4DV2 - chains A and P of the 21 polymer chains in the assembly; structure by X-ray diffraction, 3.65 A resolution.

== Chain A ==
Molecule: 16S rRNA
Source organism: Thermus thermophilus
Sequence (1522 nucleotides; numbered 0 to 1544 plus 19 insertion-coded residues; 42 numbers in that range are skipped by the numbering (no residue carries them; nothing is unmodelled there); the number before each row is that of its first residue; a row labelled like 190A-190L holds insertion residues (190A, then the next letters in order); numbering starts at 0):
     0 UUUGUUGGAG AGUUUGAUCC UGGCUCAGGG UGAACGCUGG CGGCGUGCCU AAGACAUGCA
    60 AGUCGUGCGG G
    73 CCGCGGGGUU UU
    88 ACUCCG
    95 UGGUC
   101 AGCGGCGGAC GGGUGAGUAA CGCGUGGGU
  129A G
   130 ACCUACCCGG AAGAGGGGGA CAACCCGGGG AAACUCGGGC UAAUCCCCCA UGUGGACCCG
   190 C
190A-190L CCCUUGGGGUGU
   191 GUCCAAAGGG CUUU
   216 GCCCGCUUCC GGAUGGGCCC GCGUCCCAUC AGCUAGUUGG UGGGGUAAUG GCCCACCAAG
   276 GCGACGACGG GUAGCCGGUC UGAGAGGAUG GCCGGCCACA GGGGCACUGA GACACGGGCC
   336 CCACUCCUAC GGGAGGCAGC AGUUAGGAAU CUUCCGCAAU GGGCGCAAGC CUGACGGAGC
   396 GACGCCGCUU GGAGGAAGAA GCCCUUCGGG GUGUAAACUC CUGAA
   442 CCCGGGACGA AACCCCCGAC GA
   474 GGGGACUGAC GGUACCGGG
   494 GUAAUAGCGC CGGCCAACUC CGUGCCAGCA GCCGCGGUAA UACGGAGGGC GCGAGCGUUA
   554 CCCGGAUUCA CUGGGCGUAA AGGGCGUGUA GGCGGCCUGG GGCGUCCCAU GUGAAAGACC
   614 ACGGCUCAAC CGUGGGGGAG CGUGGGAUAC GCUCAGGCUA GACGGUGGGA GAGGGUGGUG
   674 GAAUUCCCGG AGUAGCGGUG AAAUGCGCAG AUACCGGGAG GAACGCCGAU GGCGAAGGCA
   734 GCCACCUGGU CCACCCGUGA CGCUGAGGCG CGAAAGCGUG GGGAGCAAAC CGGAUUAGAU
   794 ACCCGGGUAG UCCACGCCCU AAACGAUGCG CGCUAGGUCU CUGGGUCU
   848 CCUGGGGGCC GAAGCUAACG CGUUAAGCGC GCCGCCUGGG GAGUACGGCC GCAAGGCUGA
   908 AACUAAAAGG AAUUGACGGG GGCCCGCACA AGCGGUGGAG CAUGUGGUUU AAUUCGAAGX
   968 AACGCGAAGA ACCUUACCAG GCCUUGACAU GCUAGG
 1003A G
  1004 AACCCGGGUG AAAGCCUGGG GUGCCCC
1030A-1030D GCGA
  1031 GGGGAGCCCU AGCACAGGUG CUGCAUGGCC GUCGUCAGCU CGUGCCGUGA GGUGUUGGGU
  1091 UAAGUCCCGC AACGAGCGCA ACCCCCGCCG UUAGUUGCCA GCGGUUCGGC CGGGCACUCU
  1151 AACGGGACUG CCCGCGAAA
  1171 GCGGGAGGAA GGAGGGGACG ACGUCUGGUC AGCAUGGCCC UUACGGCCUG GGCGACACAC
  1231 GUGCUACAAU GCCCACUACA AAGCGAUGCC ACCCGGCAAC GGGGAGCUAA UCGCAAAAAG
  1291 GUGGGCCCAG UUCGGAUUGG GGUCUGCAAC CCGACCCCAU GAAGCCGGAA UCGCUAGUAA
  1351 UCGCGGAUCA G
 1361A C
  1362 CAUGCCGCGG UGAAUACGUU CCCGGGCCUU GUACACACXG CCXGUXACGC CAUGGGAGCG
  1422 GGCUCUACCC GAAGUCGCCG GG
  1446 AGCCUACGGG
  1459 CAGGCGCCGA GGGUAGGGCC CGUGACUGGG GCGAAGUCGU AACAAGGUAG CUGUACCGGA
  1519 AGGUGCGGCU GGAUCCACUC CUUUCU
Not modelled in the structure: 0-4, 1534-1538
Modified positions: PSU (pseudouridine-5'-monophosphate) at position 516, 7MG (7N-methyl-8-hydroguanosine-5'-monophosphate) at position 527, M2G (N2-dimethylguanosine-5'-monophosphate) at position 966, 5MC (5-methylcytidine-5'-monophosphate) at position 967, 2MG (2N-methylguanosine-5'-monophosphate) at position 1207, 5MC (5-methylcytidine-5'-monophosphate) at position 1400, 4OC (4n,o2'-methylcytidine-5'-monophosphate) at position 1402, 5MC (5-methylcytidine-5'-monophosphate) at position 1404, 5MC (5-methylcytidine-5'-monophosphate) at position 1407, UR3 (3-methyluridine-5'-monophoshate) at position 1498, MA6 (6N-dimethyladenosine-5'-monophoshate) at position 1518, MA6 (6N-dimethyladenosine-5'-monophoshate) at position 1519, PSU (pseudouridine-5'-monophosphate) at position 1540, PSU (pseudouridine-5'-monophosphate) at position 1541
Construct notes: engineered mutation A912 (C1535 in M26923.1); conflict C1534 (A2157 in M26923.1), A1535 (C2158 in M26923.1)
Ion coordination: Mg2+ site 1 near U5 (its only coordinating residue here); Mg2+ site 2: U12, G22; Mg2+ site 3: U12, G21; Mg2+ site 4 near G21 (its only coordinating residue here); Mg2+ site 5: A59, C386, U387; Mg2+ site 6 near G61 (its only coordinating residue here); Mg2+ site 7 near G69 (its only coordinating residue here); Mg2+ site 8 near C89 (its only coordinating residue here); Mg2+ site 9 near U90 (its only coordinating residue here); Mg2+ site 10: G96, U98; Mg2+ site 11 near G107 (its only coordinating residue here); Mg2+ site 12: A109, G331; 97 more Mg2+ sites not listed

== Chain P ==
Molecule: ribosomal protein S16
Source organism: Thermus thermophilus
UniProt: Q5SJH3 (RS16_THET8); numbering as in UniProt (aligned over 1-88)
Amino-acid sequence (88 residues; numbered 1 to 88; the number before each row is that of its first residue):
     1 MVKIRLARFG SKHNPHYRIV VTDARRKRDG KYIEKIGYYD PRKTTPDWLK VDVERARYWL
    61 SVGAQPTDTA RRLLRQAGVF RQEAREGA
Not modelled in the structure: 84-88

== Interface between chain A and chain P ==
Contacting residue pairs (85; chain A residue first):
  C43(A) - Lys12(P)  phosphate contact
  C43(A) - His13(P)  salt bridge to the phosphate
  G44(A) - Lys12(P)  phosphate contact
  C110(A) - Arg25(P)  hydrogen bond to the sugar
  G112(A) - Lys27(P)  phosphate contact
  A134(A) - Met1(P)  base contact
  A134(A) - Arg25(P)  base contact
  C135(A) - Met1(P)  hydrogen bond to the base
  C136(A) - Met1(P)  sugar contact
  C136(A) - Gly63(P)  hydrogen bond to the sugar
  C136(A) - Gln65(P)  hydrogen bond to the sugar
  C137(A) - Ser61(P)  hydrogen bond to the sugar
  C137(A) - Gly63(P)  sugar contact
  C137(A) - Gln65(P)  sugar contact
  G227(A) - Val62(P)  hydrogen bond to the base
  A228(A) - Val2(P)  sugar contact
  A228(A) - Tyr58(P)  sugar contact
  A228(A) - Trp59(P)  sugar contact
  A228(A) - Val62(P)  sugar contact
  U229(A) - Val2(P)  sugar contact
  U229(A) - Asp23(P)  sugar contact
  U229(A) - Trp59(P)  phosphate contact
  G230(A) - Asp23(P)  sugar contact
  G230(A) - Arg25(P)  sugar contact
  G231(A) - Arg26(P)  salt bridge to the phosphate
  G309(A) - Gly30(P)  phosphate contact
  G310(A) - Lys27(P)  salt bridge to the phosphate
  G310(A) - Gly30(P)  phosphate contact
  G310(A) - Lys31(P)  phosphate contact
  C311(A) - Arg26(P)  salt bridge to the phosphate
  A374(A) - Tyr17(P)  hydrogen bond to the sugar
  U375(A) - Leu6(P)  hydrogen bond to the sugar
  U375(A) - Tyr17(P)  sugar contact
  U375(A) - Arg28(P)  hydrogen bond to the base
  U375(A) - Thr69(P)  hydrogen bond to the phosphate
  G376(A) - Arg5(P)  hydrogen bond to the phosphate
  G376(A) - Leu6(P)  hydrogen bond to the phosphate
  G376(A) - Arg28(P)  sugar contact
  G376(A) - Thr67(P)  hydrogen bond to the phosphate
  G377(A) - Lys3(P)  salt bridge to the phosphate
  G377(A) - Arg5(P)  salt bridge to the phosphate
  G377(A) - Ala24(P)  phosphate contact
  C390(A) - Arg28(P)  hydrogen bond to the phosphate
  G391(A) - Arg8(P)  sugar contact
  G391(A) - Arg28(P)  salt bridge to the phosphate
  G392(A) - Arg8(P)  salt bridge to the phosphate
  G392(A) - Lys12(P)  phosphate contact
  G392(A) - His13(P)  hydrogen bond to the phosphate
  A393(A) - Lys12(P)  salt bridge to the phosphate
  A393(A) - His13(P)  phosphate contact
  C449(A) - Arg42(P)  base contact
  G450(A) - Pro41(P)  sugar contact
  G450(A) - Lys43(P)  salt bridge to the phosphate
  A451(A) - Tyr17(P)  phosphate contact
  A451(A) - Arg72(P)  sugar contact
  A452(A) - Lys43(P)  salt bridge to the phosphate
  A452(A) - Arg72(P)  salt bridge to the phosphate
  A453(A) - Asp68(P)  hydrogen bond to the sugar
  A453(A) - Arg72(P)  sugar contact
  C454(A) - Asp68(P)  sugar contact
  C454(A) - Arg75(P)  salt bridge to the phosphate
  G462(A) - Gln82(P)  hydrogen bond to the base
  A463(A) - Arg75(P)  salt bridge to the phosphate
  A463(A) - Arg81(P)  sugar contact
  A463(A) - Gln82(P)  hydrogen bond to the sugar
  G474(A) - Arg75(P)  salt bridge to the phosphate
  G474(A) - Arg81(P)  hydrogen bond to the phosphate
  G474(A) - Glu83(P)  sugar contact
  A608(A) - Arg18(P)  hydrogen bond to the phosphate
  A608(A) - Tyr32(P)  sugar contact
  A609(A) - Arg18(P)  salt bridge to the phosphate
  G617(A) - Asn14(P)  base contact
  G617(A) - Thr44(P)  hydrogen bond to the sugar
  C623(A) - Ser11(P)  hydrogen bond to the sugar
  C624(A) - Phe9(P)  phosphate contact
  C624(A) - Ser11(P)  hydrogen bond to the sugar
  C624(A) - Asn14(P)  sugar contact
  C624(A) - His16(P)  sugar contact
  G625(A) - Phe9(P)  phosphate contact
  G625(A) - His16(P)  sugar contact
  U626(A) - Arg18(P)  salt bridge to the phosphate
  U626(A) - Lys35(P)  salt bridge to the phosphate
  U626(A) - Tyr38(P)  sugar contact
  U626(A) - Lys50(P)  sugar contact
  G627(A) - Lys35(P)  salt bridge to the phosphate
Interface residues without a listed pair, chain A (47 interface residues in all): G111, A325, G378, G475, C483, A607
Interface residues without a listed pair, chain P (51 interface residues in all): Gly10, Pro15, Asp29, Ile33, Tyr39, Thr45, Phe80

== In short ==
47 residues of chain A face 51 of chain P across their interface, with 23 hydrogen bonds and 19 salt bridges.
Polar contacts include C135(A)-Met1(P), G227(A)-Val62(P) and U375(A)-Arg28(P). U12(A) and G22(A) coordinate
Mg2+ site 2. The Mg2+ site 3 is built by U12(A) and G21(A).
Chain A is 16S rRNA and chain P is ribosomal protein S16, both from Thermus thermophilus; the structure,
Crystal structure of the Thermus thermophilus 30S ribosomal subunit with a 16S rRNA mutation, C912A, was
determined by X-ray diffraction.
